Entry 8E4G (electron microscopy, 3.20 A resolution); this record covers chains 5 and Y of the 10 polymer chains in the assembly.

Chain 5:
Name: Tail tubular protein gp11
Source organism: Escherichia phage T7
Reference sequence: P03746 (TUBE1_BPT7); residues 1-196 here = UniProt positions 1-196
Amino-acid sequence (196 residues; numbered 1 to 196; the number before each row is that of its first residue):
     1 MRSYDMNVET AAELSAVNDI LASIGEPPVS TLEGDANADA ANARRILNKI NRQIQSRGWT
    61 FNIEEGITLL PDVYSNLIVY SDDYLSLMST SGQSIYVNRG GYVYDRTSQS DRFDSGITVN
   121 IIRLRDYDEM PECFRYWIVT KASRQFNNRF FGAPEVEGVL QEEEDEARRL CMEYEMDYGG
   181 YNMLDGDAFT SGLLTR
Unresolved in the structure: 1

Chain Y:
Name: Tail fiber protein
Source organism: Escherichia phage T7
Reference sequence: P03748 (FIBER_BPT7); residues 1-165 here = UniProt positions 1-165
Amino-acid sequence (165 residues; row label = number of the first residue in the row):
     1 MANVIKTVLT YQLDGSNRDF NIPFEYLARK FVVVTLIGVD RKVLTINTDY RFATRTTISL
    61 TKAWGPADGY TTIELRRVTS TTDRLVDFTD GSILRAYDLN VAQIQTMHVA EEARDLTTDT
   121 IGVNNDGHLD ARGRRIVNLA NAVDDRDAVP FGQLKTMNQN SWQAR
Unresolved in the structure: 1-3

Chain 5 / chain Y interface:
Pairs across the interface - 25 pairs, chain 5 then chain Y:
  Met6(5) - Arg84(Y)
  Asn7(5) - Arg84(Y)  hydrogen bond (backbone-side chain)
  Val8(5) - Arg84(Y)
  Val8(5) - Asp87(Y)
  Glu9(5) - Arg84(Y)  hydrogen bond (side chain-backbone)
  Glu9(5) - Asp87(Y)
  Pro27(5) - Thr89(Y)
  Pro27(5) - Gly91(Y)
  Pro27(5) - Ser92(Y)
  Pro28(5) - Thr89(Y)
  Val29(5) - Val86(Y)
  Val29(5) - Asp87(Y)  hydrogen bond (backbone-backbone)
  Val29(5) - Phe88(Y)  hydrophobic
  Val29(5) - Thr89(Y)
  Val29(5) - Ser92(Y)
  Val29(5) - Asp98(Y)
  Ser30(5) - Leu85(Y)
  Ser30(5) - Val86(Y)
  Ser30(5) - Asp98(Y)
  Leu32(5) - Leu85(Y)  hydrophobic
  Glu33(5) - Arg95(Y)
  Glu33(5) - Tyr97(Y)
  Glu33(5) - Asp98(Y)
  Gly34(5) - Tyr97(Y)
  Asp35(5) - Arg95(Y)  salt bridge
Also at the interface, not in a pair above, chain 5 (14 interface residues in all): Glu13, Glu26
Also at the interface, not in a pair above, chain Y (12 interface residues in all): Asp83

Summary:
14 residues of chain 5 and 12 residues of chain Y are in contact, with 3 hydrogen bonds and 1 salt bridge.
Polar pairs include Asp35(5)-Arg95(Y), Asn7(5)-Arg84(Y) and Glu9(5)-Arg84(Y).
Chain 5 is Tail tubular protein gp11 and chain Y is Tail fiber protein, both from Escherichia phage T7; the
structure, Remodeling of the bacteriophage T7 during initial infection, was determined by electron microscopy.
